Entry 6Y4N (X-ray diffraction, 2.85 A resolution); this record covers chains B and C of the 6 polymer chains in the assembly.

Chain B:
Name: Tubulin beta chain
Organism: Sus scrofa
UniProt: P02554 (TBB_PIG); residues 1-445 here = UniProt positions 1-445
Sequence (445 residues; each row starts with the number of its first residue):
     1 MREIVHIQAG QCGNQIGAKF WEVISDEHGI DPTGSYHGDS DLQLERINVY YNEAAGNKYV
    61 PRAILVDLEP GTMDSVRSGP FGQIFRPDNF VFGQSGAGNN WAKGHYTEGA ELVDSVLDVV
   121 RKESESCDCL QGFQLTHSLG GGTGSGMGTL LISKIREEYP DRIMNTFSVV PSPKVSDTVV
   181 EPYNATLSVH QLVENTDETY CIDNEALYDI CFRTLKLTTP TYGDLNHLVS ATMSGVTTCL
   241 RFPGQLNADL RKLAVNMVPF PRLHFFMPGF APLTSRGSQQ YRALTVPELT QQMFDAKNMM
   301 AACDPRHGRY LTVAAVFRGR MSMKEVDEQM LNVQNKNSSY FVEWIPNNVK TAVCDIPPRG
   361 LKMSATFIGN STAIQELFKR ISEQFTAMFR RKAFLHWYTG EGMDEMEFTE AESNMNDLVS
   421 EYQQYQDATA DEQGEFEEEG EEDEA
Unresolved in the structure: 432-445
Ligand contacts:
  - GDP (guanosine-5'-diphosphate): Ala9, Gly10, Gln11, Cys12, Gln15, Ile16, Asp67, Asn99, Ser138, Gly140, Gly141, Gly142, Thr143, Gly144, Ser145, Val169, Pro171, Val175, Ser176, Glu181, Asn204, Leu207, Tyr222, Leu225, Asn226
  - (2R)-1-methylpiperidine-2-carboxylic acid / O9K / O9N / benzyl hydrogen carbonate / valine: Gln11, Gln15, Pro173, Lys174, Val175, Ser176, Asp177, Tyr208, Thr219, Pro220, Thr221, Tyr222, Gly223, Leu225, Asn226
UniProt features mapped onto this chain:
  - motif: Met1 to Ile4 (MREI motif)
  - binding site (GTP): Gln11, Glu69, Ser138, Gly142, Thr143, Gly144, Asn204, Asn226
  - binding site (Mg(2+)): Glu69
  - modified residue: Ser40 (Phosphoserine), Lys58 (N6-acetyllysine), Ser172 (Phosphoserine), Thr285 (Phosphothreonine), Thr290 (Phosphothreonine), Arg318 (Omega-N-methylarginine), Glu438 (5-glutamyl polyglutamate)
  - cross-link (Glycyl lysine isopeptide (Lys-Gly)): Lys58 (interchain with G-Cter in ubiquitin), Lys324 (interchain with G-Cter in ubiquitin)
  - natural variant: His37 (H37V: In 2nd form), Asn48 (N48S: In 2nd form), Ala55 to Asn57 (sequence variant, change not given here; In 2nd form), Ser275 (S275A: In 2nd form)

Chain C:
Name: Tubulin alpha-1B chain
Organism: Sus scrofa
UniProt: Q2XVP4 (TBA1B_PIG); residues 1-451 here = UniProt positions 1-451
Sequence (451 residues; numbered 1 to 451; the number before each row is that of its first residue):
     1 MRECISIHVG QAGVQIGNAC WELYCLEHGI QPDGQMPSDK TIGGGDDSFN TFFSETGAGK
    61 HVPRAVFVDL EPTVIDEVRT GTYRQLFHPE QLITGKEDAA NNYARGHYTI GKEIIDLVLD
   121 RIRKLADQCT GLQGFLVFHS FGGGTGSGFT SLLMERLSVD YGKKSKLEFS IYPAPQVSTA
   181 VVEPYNSILT THTTLEHSDC AFMVDNEAIY DICRRNLDIE RPTYTNLNRL ISQIVSSITA
   241 SLRFDGALNV DLTEFQTNLV PYPRIHFPLA TYAPVISAEK AYHEQLSVAE ITNACFEPAN
   301 QMVKCDPRHG KYMACCLLYR GDVVPKDVNA AIATIKTKRS IQFVDWCPTG FKVGINYQPP
   361 TVVPGGDLAK VQRAVCMLSN TTAIAEAWAR LDHKFDLMYA KRAFVHWYVG EGMEEGEFSE
   421 AREDMAALEK DYEEVGVDSV EGEGEEEGEE Y
Unresolved in the structure: 441-451
Bound ions: Ca2+: Asp39, Thr41, Gly44, Glu55
Ligand contacts:
  - GTP (guanosine-5'-triphosphate): Val9, Gly10, Gln11, Ala12, Gln15, Ile16, Asp69, Asp98, Ala99, Ala100, Asn101, Ser140, Gly142, Gly143, Gly144, Thr145, Gly146, Ile171, Pro173, Val177, Ser178, Thr179, Glu183, Asn206, Tyr224, Leu227, Asn228, Ile231
  - (2R)-1-methylpiperidine-2-carboxylic acid / O9K / O9N / benzyl hydrogen carbonate / valine: Ala247, Leu248, Pro325, Val328, Asn329, Ile332, Lys336, Phe351, Val353, Ile355, Tyr357
UniProt features mapped onto this chain:
  - motif: Met1 to Cys4 (MREC motif)
  - active site: Glu254
  - binding site (GTP): Gly10, Gln11, Ala12, Gln15, Glu71, Ala99, Ser140, Gly143, Gly144, Thr145, Gly146, Thr179, Glu183, Asn206, Tyr224, Asn228, Leu252
  - binding site (Mg(2+)): Glu71
  - site: Tyr451 (Involved in polymerization)
  - modified residue: Lys40 (N6,N6,N6-trimethyllysine), Ser48 (Phosphoserine), Ser232 (Phosphoserine), Tyr282 (3'-nitrotyrosine), Arg339 (Omega-N-methylarginine), Ser439 (Phosphoserine), Glu443 (5-glutamyl polyglutamate), Glu445 (5-glutamyl polyglutamate), Tyr451 (3'-nitrotyrosine)
  - cross-link (Glycyl lysine isopeptide (Lys-Gly)): Lys326 (interchain with G-Cter in ubiquitin), Lys370 (interchain with G-Cter in ubiquitin)

Chain B / chain C interface:
Pairs across the interface - 37 pairs, chain B then chain C:
  Ser95(B) - Arg2(C)
  Asn99(B) - Glu254(C)
  Asp177(B) - Asn258(C)  hydrogen bond (backbone-side chain)
  Asp177(B) - Phe351(C)
  Asp177(B) - Lys352(C)
  Thr178(B) - Asn258(C)
  Thr178(B) - Lys352(C)  hydrogen bond
  Val179(B) - Asn258(C)  hydrogen bond (backbone-side chain)
  Val179(B) - Pro348(C)
  Thr219(B) - Lys326(C)
  Ala387(B) - Trp346(C)
  Met388(B) - Trp346(C)
  Arg390(B) - Asp345(C)  hydrogen bond (side chain-backbone)
  Arg390(B) - Ser439(C)  hydrogen bond
  Arg391(B) - Tyr262(C)  hydrogen bond (backbone-side chain)
  Arg391(B) - Asp345(C)  salt bridge
  Arg391(B) - Trp346(C)
  Arg391(B) - Glu434(C)  hydrogen bond (side chain-backbone)
  Arg391(B) - Val435(C)
  Arg391(B) - Val437(C)  hydrogen bond (side chain-backbone)
  Arg391(B) - Asp438(C)
  Arg391(B) - Ser439(C)  hydrogen bond
  Lys392(B) - Tyr262(C)
  Ala393(B) - Pro261(C)
  Ala393(B) - Tyr262(C)
  Ala393(B) - Trp346(C)  hydrophobic
  Phe394(B) - Thr257(C)
  Phe394(B) - Asn258(C)
  Phe394(B) - Val260(C)
  Phe394(B) - Pro261(C)  hydrogen bond (backbone-backbone)
  His396(B) - Val260(C)  hydrogen bond (side chain-backbone)
  His396(B) - Pro261(C)
  His396(B) - Tyr262(C)
  His396(B) - Pro263(C)
  Trp397(B) - Gln256(C)
  Trp397(B) - Thr257(C)  hydrogen bond (side chain-backbone)
  Trp397(B) - Val260(C)
Also at the interface, not in a pair above, chain B (18 interface residues in all): Gly98, Val180, Leu395
Also at the interface, not in a pair above, chain C (25 interface residues in all): Met313, Pro325, Asn329, Cys347, Gly350

Summary:
18 residues of chain B face 25 of chain C across their interface; the contacts include 12 hydrogen bonds and 1
salt bridge. Polar contacts include Arg391(B)-Asp345(C), Asp177(B)-Asn258(C) and Thr178(B)-Lys352(C).
Here chain B is Tubulin beta chain and chain C is Tubulin alpha-1B chain, both from Sus scrofa. Entry 6Y4N
(Structure of Tubulin Tyrosine Ligase in Complex with Tb116) was determined by X-ray diffraction together with
6Y4M from the same study.
